Entry 1QGC (electron microscopy, 30.00 A resolution (very low resolution: no residue pairs are listed; an interface is given only as per-side residue counts)); this record covers chains 4 and 5 of the 6 polymer chains in the assembly.

# Chain 4
Protein: Protein (immunoglobulin light chain)
Organism: Mus musculus
Notes: fragment: fab
Sequence (218 residues; numbered 1 to 218; the number before each row is that of its first residue):
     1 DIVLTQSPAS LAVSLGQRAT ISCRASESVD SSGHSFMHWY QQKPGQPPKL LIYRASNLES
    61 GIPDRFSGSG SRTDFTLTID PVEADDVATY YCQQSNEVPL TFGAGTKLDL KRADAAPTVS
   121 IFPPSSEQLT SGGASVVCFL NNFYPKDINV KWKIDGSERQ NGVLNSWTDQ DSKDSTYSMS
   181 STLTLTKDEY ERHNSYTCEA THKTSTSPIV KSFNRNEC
Cystine bridges: C23-C92, C138-C198
Modified residues: C218 (cysteinesulfonic acid; OCS)

# Chain 5
Protein: Protein (gh-loop from virus capsid protein VP1)
Organism: Foot-and-mouth disease virus - type C
Sequence (24 residues; row label = number of the first residue in the row):
   133 TTAYTASARG DLAHLTTTAA RTLP

# Chain 4 / chain 5 interface
At this resolution (30 A) residue pairs are not listed: 8 residues of chain 4 and 7 of chain 5 lie at the interface.

# Overview
The interface between chain 4 and chain 5 involves 8 residues on one side and 7 on the other.
Here chain 4 is Protein (immunoglobulin light chain) (Mus musculus) and chain 5 is Protein (gh-loop from virus
capsid protein VP1) (Foot-and-mouth disease virus - type C). Entry 1QGC (Structure of the complex of a fab
fragment of a neutralizing antibody with foot and mouth ...) was determined by electron microscopy.
